Entry 5AR3 (X-ray diffraction, 3.23 A resolution); this record covers chains A and B.

# Chain A (and B)
Name: Receptor-interacting serine/threonine-protein kinase 2
From: Homo sapiens
Notes: EC 2.7.11.1; fragment: kinase domain; chain B of this document is another copy of the same molecule, construct and numbering; everything in this record applies to it too
UniProtKB: O43353 (RIPK2_HUMAN); numbering as in UniProt (aligned over 1-310)
Amino-acid sequence (326 residues; each row starts with the number of its first residue; numbers below 1 keep their minus sign (Met-15 is residue -15)):
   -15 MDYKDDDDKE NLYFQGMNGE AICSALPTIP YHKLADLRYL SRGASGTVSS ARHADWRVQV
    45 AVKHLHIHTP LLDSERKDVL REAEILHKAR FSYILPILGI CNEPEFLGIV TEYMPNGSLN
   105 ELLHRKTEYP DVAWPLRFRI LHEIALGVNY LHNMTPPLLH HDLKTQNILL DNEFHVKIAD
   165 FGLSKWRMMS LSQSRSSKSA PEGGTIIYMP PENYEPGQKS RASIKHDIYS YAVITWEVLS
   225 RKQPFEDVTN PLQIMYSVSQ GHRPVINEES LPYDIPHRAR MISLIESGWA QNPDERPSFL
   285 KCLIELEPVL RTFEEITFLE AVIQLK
Disordered / not traced: -15 to 5, 51-55, 173-186, 199-205 (chain B: -15 to 5, 51-58, 173-188, 201-205)
Construct notes: expression tag (-15 to 0)
Metal / ion sites: Mg2+: Asn151, Asp164 (together with AMP-PCP)
Residues lining bound ligands: AMP-PCP (ACP; phosphomethylphosphonic acid adenylate ester): Leu24, Ser25, Gly27, Ala28, Ser29, Gly30, Val32, Ala45, Lys47, Leu79, Thr95, Glu96, Tyr97, Met98, Ser102, Glu105, Gln150, Asn151, Leu153, Asp164

# Interface between chain A and chain B
Contacting residue pairs - 65 pairs, chain A then chain B:
  Ile6(A) - Ser8(B)
  Ile6(A) - Ala9(B)
  Ile6(A) - Leu10(B)  hydrogen bond (backbone-backbone)
  Ile6(A) - Glu68(B)
  Ile6(A) - His71(B)
  Ile6(A) - Ile84(B)  hydrophobic
  Cys7(A) - Cys7(B)  hydrophobic
  Cys7(A) - Ser8(B)
  Cys7(A) - Lys72(B)
  Ser8(A) - Ile6(B)
  Ser8(A) - Cys7(B)
  Ser8(A) - Ser8(B)  hydrogen bond (backbone-backbone)
  Ser8(A) - His71(B)  hydrogen bond (side chain-backbone)
  Ala9(A) - Ile6(B)
  Leu10(A) - Ile6(B)  hydrogen bond (backbone-backbone)
  Pro11(A) - Tyr134(B)
  Asp39(A) - Asn133(B)  hydrogen bond (backbone-side chain)
  Asp39(A) - Asn137(B)
  Trp40(A) - Leu130(B)
  Trp40(A) - Asn133(B)  hydrogen bond (backbone-side chain)
  Trp40(A) - Tyr134(B)
  Arg41(A) - Leu130(B)
  Arg41(A) - Leu287(B)
  Arg41(A) - Ile288(B)
  Arg41(A) - Glu291(B)  salt bridge
  Val42(A) - Leu130(B)  hydrophobic
  Glu68(A) - Ile6(B)
  His71(A) - Ile6(B)
  His71(A) - Cys7(B)
  His71(A) - Ser8(B)  hydrogen bond (backbone-side chain)
  Lys72(A) - Cys7(B)
  Lys72(A) - Ser8(B)
  Arg74(A) - Arg74(B)
  Phe75(A) - Val42(B)  hydrophobic
  Phe75(A) - Leu82(B)  hydrophobic
  Ser76(A) - Glu96(B)  hydrogen bond
  Leu82(A) - Phe75(B)  hydrophobic
  Glu96(A) - Ser76(B)  hydrogen bond
  Leu130(A) - Trp40(B)
  Leu130(A) - Arg41(B)
  Leu130(A) - Val42(B)  hydrophobic
  Asn133(A) - Asp39(B)  hydrogen bond (side chain-backbone)
  Asn133(A) - Trp40(B)
  Tyr134(A) - Trp40(B)
  Asn137(A) - Asp39(B)
  Asn156(A) - His159(B)
  Glu157(A) - Glu157(B)
  Glu157(A) - His159(B)  salt bridge
  Glu157(A) - Leu303(B)
  His159(A) - Glu157(B)  salt bridge
  Leu284(A) - Arg41(B)
  Leu287(A) - Arg41(B)
  Ile288(A) - Arg41(B)
  Glu291(A) - Arg41(B)  salt bridge
  Glu299(A) - Asn156(B)
  Glu299(A) - Lys310(B)  salt bridge
  Ile300(A) - Lys310(B)
  Leu303(A) - Glu157(B)
  Leu303(A) - Val306(B)  hydrophobic
  Leu303(A) - Lys310(B)
  Ile307(A) - Ile300(B)  hydrophobic
  Ile307(A) - Ile307(B)  hydrophobic
  Lys310(A) - Glu299(B)
  Lys310(A) - Ile300(B)
  Lys310(A) - Leu303(B)
Other interface residues (no listed pair), chain A (39 interface residues in all): Tyr77, Ile84, Arg123, Glu304, Val306
Other interface residues (no listed pair), chain B (39 interface residues in all): Ala38, Tyr77, Arg123, Leu284, Glu304

# Summary
Chain A and chain B each contribute 39 residues to their interface, with 10 hydrogen bonds and 5 salt bridges.
Polar contacts include Arg41(A)-Glu291(B), Glu157(A)-His159(B) and Glu299(A)-Lys310(B). Chain A binds AMP-PCP.
Asn151(A) and Asp164(A) form the Mg2+ site.
Chain A and chain B are both Receptor-interacting serine/threonine-protein kinase 2 (Homo sapiens); the
structure, RIP2 Kinase Catalytic Domain (1 - 310) complex with AMP-PCP, was determined by X-ray diffraction
together with 5AR2, 5AR4, 5AR5, 5AR7 and 5AR8 from the same study.
